Entry 1TVB (X-ray diffraction, 1.80 A resolution); this record covers chains A and C of the 3 polymer chains in the assembly.

== Chain A ==
Name: HLA class I histocompatibility antigen, A-2 alpha chain
Organism: Homo sapiens
Notes: fragment: alpha-chain
UniProt: P01892 (1A02_HUMAN); residues 1-275 here correspond to UniProt positions 25-299 (UniProt number = residue number + 24)
Sequence (275 residues; each row starts with the number of its first residue):
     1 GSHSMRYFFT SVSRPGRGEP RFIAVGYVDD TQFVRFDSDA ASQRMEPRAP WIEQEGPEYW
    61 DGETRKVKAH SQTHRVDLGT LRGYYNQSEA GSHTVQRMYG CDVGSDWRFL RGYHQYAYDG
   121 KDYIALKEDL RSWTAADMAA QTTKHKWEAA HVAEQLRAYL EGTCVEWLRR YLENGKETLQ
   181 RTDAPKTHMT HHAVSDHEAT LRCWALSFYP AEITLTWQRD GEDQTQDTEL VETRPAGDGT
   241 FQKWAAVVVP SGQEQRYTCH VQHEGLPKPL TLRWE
Disulfide bonds: C101-C164, C203-C259
Reported in the primary citation:
  - contacts within the chain: E63-K66 (salt bridge)

== Chain C ==
Name: epitope of Melanocyte protein Pmel 17
UniProt: P40967 (PME17_HUMAN); residues 1-9 here correspond to UniProt positions 209-217 (UniProt number = residue number + 208)
Sequence (9 residues; numbered 1 to 9; the number before each row is that of its first residue):
     1 ITDQVPFSV
Swiss-Prot annotation at these positions:
  - region: I1 to V9 (Antigenic peptide)
Reported in the primary citation:
  - mutagenesis - T2M (9-fold): increased binding to HLA class I histocompatibility antigen, A-2 alpha chain (chain A)
  - mutagenesis - T2M (7-fold): increased stability with HLA class I histocompatibility antigen, A-2 alpha chain (chain A)
  - conformationally variable residues: Q4, F7, S8 (proposed by the authors, not directly observed)

== Interface between chain A and chain C ==
Contacting residue pairs (40):
  M5(A) - I1(C)
  Y7(A) - I1(C)  hydrogen bond (side chain-backbone)
  Y7(A) - T2(C)  hydrogen bond (side chain-backbone)
  Y59(A) - I1(C)  hydrophobic
  E63(A) - I1(C)
  E63(A) - T2(C)  hydrogen bond
  K66(A) - T2(C)  hydrogen bond (side chain-backbone)
  K66(A) - D3(C)
  K66(A) - Q4(C)
  A69(A) - V5(C)
  H70(A) - D3(C)
  H70(A) - Q4(C)
  H70(A) - P6(C)
  T73(A) - V5(C)
  T73(A) - P6(C)  hydrogen bond (side chain-backbone)
  T73(A) - S8(C)
  V76(A) - S8(C)
  D77(A) - S8(C)
  D77(A) - V9(C)  hydrogen bond (side chain-backbone)
  T80(A) - V9(C)
  L81(A) - V9(C)  hydrophobic
  Y84(A) - V9(C)  hydrogen bond (side chain-backbone)
  R97(A) - P6(C)
  R97(A) - F7(C)
  Y99(A) - T2(C)
  Y99(A) - D3(C)  hydrogen bond (side chain-backbone)
  Y116(A) - V9(C)
  T143(A) - V9(C)  hydrogen bond (side chain-backbone)
  W147(A) - F7(C)
  W147(A) - S8(C)  hydrogen bond (side chain-backbone)
  W147(A) - V9(C)  hydrophobic
  A150(A) - F7(C)  hydrophobic
  V152(A) - F7(C)  hydrophobic
  L156(A) - D3(C)
  Y159(A) - I1(C)  hydrogen bond (side chain-backbone)
  Y159(A) - T2(C)
  Y159(A) - D3(C)
  T163(A) - I1(C)
  W167(A) - I1(C)
  Y171(A) - I1(C)  hydrogen bond (side chain-backbone)
Also at the interface, not in a pair above, chain A (30 interface residues in all): F9, M45, R65, Y123, K146
From the paper, about this interface:
  - pairs named by the authors: E63(A)-T2(C) (hydrogen bond), K66(A)-T2(C) (backbone contact)

== Summary ==
30 residues of chain A and 9 residues of chain C are in contact; the contacts include 12 hydrogen bonds. Among
the polar pairs are Y7(A)-I1(C), Y7(A)-T2(C) and E63(A)-T2(C). The authors report a hydrogen bond between
E63(A) and T2(C); a backbone contact between K66(A) and T2(C). The paper reports that T2M of chain C increases
binding to HLA class I histocompatibility antigen, A-2 alpha chain (chain A); conformational variability at
Q4(C), F7(C) and S8(C).
Here chain A is HLA class I histocompatibility antigen, A-2 alpha chain (Homo sapiens) and chain C is epitope
of Melanocyte protein Pmel 17. Entry 1TVB (Crystal structure of Melanoma Antigen gp100(209-217) Bound to Human
Class I MHC HLA-A2) was determined by X-ray diffraction, deposited together with 1TVH.
